PDB entry 6D9Z | X-ray diffraction, 3.40 A resolution | chains F and E of the 6 polymer chains in the assembly

[Chain F (and E)]
Molecule: Sulfate transporter CysZ
From: Pseudomonas denitrificans (nomen rejiciendum)
Notes: chain E of this document is another copy of the same molecule, construct and numbering; everything in this record applies to it too
Reference sequence: M4XKU7 (M4XKU7_9PSED); residues 1-246 here = UniProt positions 1-246
Sequence (246 residues; row label = number of the first residue in the row):
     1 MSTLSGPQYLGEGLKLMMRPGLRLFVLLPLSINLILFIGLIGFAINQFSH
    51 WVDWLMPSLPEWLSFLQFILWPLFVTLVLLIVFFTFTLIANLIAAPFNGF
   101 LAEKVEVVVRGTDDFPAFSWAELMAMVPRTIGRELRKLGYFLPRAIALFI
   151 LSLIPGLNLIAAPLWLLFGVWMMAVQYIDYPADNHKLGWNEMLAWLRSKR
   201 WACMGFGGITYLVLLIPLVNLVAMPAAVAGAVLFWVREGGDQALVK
Unresolved in the structure: 1-2, 243-246
From the paper describing this entry:
  - binding site for octyl beta-D-glucopyranoside: G21, L22, R23 (proposed by the authors, not directly observed)

[Chain F / chain E interface]
Pairs across the interface (9):
  I154(F) - L166(E)  hydrophobic
  G156(F) - A162(E)
  G156(F) - P163(E)
  G156(F) - L166(E)
  L157(F) - P163(E)  hydrophobic
  L157(F) - L166(E)  hydrophobic
  L157(F) - L167(E)  hydrophobic
  L159(F) - L159(E)
  L159(F) - A162(E)  hydrophobic
Interface residues without a listed pair, chain F (5 interface residues in all): P155

[Summary]
Chain F and chain E each contribute 5 residues to their interface. The paper reports a binding site for octyl
beta-D-glucopyranoside at G21(F), L22(F) and R23(F).
Chain F and chain E are both Sulfate transporter CysZ (Pseudomonas denitrificans (nomen rejiciendum)); the
structure, Structure of CysZ, a sulfate permease from Pseudomonas Denitrificans, was determined by X-ray
diffraction together with 6D79 from the same study.
